PDB entry 7ZME | electron microscopy, 2.83 A resolution | chains 5 and i of the 26 polymer chains in the assembly

== Chain 5 ==
Name: NADH-ubiquinone oxidoreductase chain 5
Organism: Chaetomium thermophilum var. thermophilum DSM 1495
Notes: EC 7.1.1.2
UniProt: G1DJA3 (G1DJA3_CHATD); the construct has insertions or renumbered stretches relative to UniProt, so the offset changes along the chain: 1-444 = UniProt 1-444; 459-679 = UniProt 445-665
Chain sequence (679 residues; row label = number of the first residue in the row):
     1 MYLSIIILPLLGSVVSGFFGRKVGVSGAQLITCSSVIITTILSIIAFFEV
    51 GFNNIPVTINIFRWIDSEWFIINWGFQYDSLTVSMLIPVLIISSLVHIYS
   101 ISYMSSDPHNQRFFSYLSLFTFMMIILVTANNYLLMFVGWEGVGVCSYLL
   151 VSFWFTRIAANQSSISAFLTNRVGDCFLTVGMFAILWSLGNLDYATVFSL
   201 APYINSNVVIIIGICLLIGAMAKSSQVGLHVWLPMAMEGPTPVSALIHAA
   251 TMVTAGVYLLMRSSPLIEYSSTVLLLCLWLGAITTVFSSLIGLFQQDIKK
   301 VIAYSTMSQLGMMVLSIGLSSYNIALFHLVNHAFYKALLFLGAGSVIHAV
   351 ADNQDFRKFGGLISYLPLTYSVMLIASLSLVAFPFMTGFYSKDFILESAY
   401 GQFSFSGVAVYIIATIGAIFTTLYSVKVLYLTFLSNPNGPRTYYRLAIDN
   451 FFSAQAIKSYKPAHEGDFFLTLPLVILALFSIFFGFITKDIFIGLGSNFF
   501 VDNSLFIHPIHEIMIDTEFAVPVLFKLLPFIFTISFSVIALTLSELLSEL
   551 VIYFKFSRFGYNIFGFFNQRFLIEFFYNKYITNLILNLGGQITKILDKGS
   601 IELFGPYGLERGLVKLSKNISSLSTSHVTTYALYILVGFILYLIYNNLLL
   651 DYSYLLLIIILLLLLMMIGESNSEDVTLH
Disordered / not traced: 671-679
Sequence notes: insertion (445-458)
Residues lining bound ligands:
  - 1,2-Distearoyl-sn-glycerophosphoethanolamine (3PE), molecule 1: L3, I7, V14, I61
  - 1,2-Distearoyl-sn-glycerophosphoethanolamine (3PE), molecule 2: I44, F48, F52, I87, F484
  - 1,2-Distearoyl-sn-glycerophosphoethanolamine (3PE), molecule 3: I61, F62, R63
  - 1,2-Distearoyl-sn-glycerophosphoethanolamine (3PE), molecule 4: V286, L290, L293, F294, Q296, I416, F420, L423, K427, L431, F536, I539, A540, L543, S544, V551, F554, K555, I563, F564, F567
  - 1,2-Distearoyl-sn-glycerophosphoethanolamine (3PE), molecule 5: R558, F559, N562, I563, F566, F567
  - 1,2-Distearoyl-sn-glycerophosphoethanolamine (3PE), molecule 6: L603, F604, G605, G608, L609, R611, G612, L613, K615, I659, I660, L663, M667
  - 1,2-Distearoyl-sn-glycerophosphoethanolamine (3PE), molecule 7: L623, Y634, V637, G638, L641, Y642, Y645, L650, L655, L662, L665, M666, E670
  - Lauryl Maltose Neopentyl Glycol (LMN): V180, A184, W187, N207, I210, I211, I214
  - 1,2-diacyl-sn-glycero-3-phosphocholine (PC1), molecule 1: L10, S13, V14, G17, F18, H109, R112, S115, Y116, L119, M123, V138, E141, G142, V145, L149, F155
  - 1,2-diacyl-sn-glycero-3-phosphocholine (PC1), molecule 2: Q162, S163, I165, S166, L169, T170, V173, L229, M235, Y577, N578, I581, T582, I585, L586
  - 1,2-diacyl-sn-glycero-3-phosphocholine (PC1), molecule 3: G605, P606, L609, E610, L613, V614

== Chain i ==
Name: Subunit NDUFB6 of NADH-ubiquinone oxidoreductase (Complex I)
Organism: Chaetomium thermophilum var. thermophilum DSM 1495
UniProt: G0S569 (G0S569_CHATD); residue numbers follow UniProt; this construct covers 1-93
Chain sequence (93 residues; numbered 1 to 93; the number before each row is that of its first residue):
     1 MGGGPKIPYPKHVWSPAGGWYAQPANWKQNTAIFGLVIFGITAMVWKYSA
    51 EHEVRHKMPEPDRFYPSRYWVKQIKDYERAQKEKQQNNTEASS
Disordered / not traced: 1-4, 85-93
Residues lining bound ligands:
  - 1,2-Distearoyl-sn-glycerophosphoethanolamine (3PE): V37, Y48, H52
  - 1,2-diacyl-sn-glycero-3-phosphocholine (PC1): V13, S15, P16, A17, G18, G19, W20

== Interface between chain 5 and chain i ==
Pairs across the interface (78):
  M1(5) - W46(i)
  M1(5) - E53(i)  hydrogen bond (backbone-side chain)
  M1(5) - W70(i)  hydrophobic
  Y2(5) - S49(i)
  Y2(5) - E53(i)  hydrogen bond (backbone-side chain)
  Y2(5) - R55(i)
  Y2(5) - S67(i)
  L3(5) - V45(i)
  L3(5) - Y48(i)  hydrophobic
  L3(5) - S49(i)  hydrogen bond (backbone-side chain)
  S4(5) - T42(i)
  S4(5) - V45(i)
  S4(5) - W46(i)
  I7(5) - V45(i)  hydrophobic
  L8(5) - I38(i)  hydrophobic
  L8(5) - T42(i)
  L11(5) - I38(i)
  L11(5) - I41(i)  hydrophobic
  L11(5) - T42(i)
  V15(5) - F34(i)  hydrophobic
  V15(5) - I38(i)  hydrophobic
  G17(5) - P16(i)
  G17(5) - A17(i)  hydrogen bond (backbone-backbone)
  F18(5) - P16(i)
  F19(5) - P16(i)
  F19(5) - F34(i)  hydrophobic
  G20(5) - P16(i)  hydrogen bond (backbone-backbone)
  G20(5) - A17(i)
  R21(5) - W14(i)
  R21(5) - S15(i)  hydrogen bond (side chain-backbone)
  R21(5) - P16(i)  hydrogen bond (backbone-backbone)
  R21(5) - A17(i)
  R21(5) - G18(i)  hydrogen bond (side chain-backbone)
  R21(5) - P24(i)
  K22(5) - W14(i)
  K22(5) - P24(i)
  K22(5) - N30(i)
  V23(5) - W27(i)
  V23(5) - T31(i)  hydrogen bond (backbone-side chain)
  V23(5) - F34(i)  hydrophobic
  G24(5) - A22(i)
  G24(5) - Q23(i)
  G24(5) - P24(i)
  V25(5) - A22(i)
  V25(5) - Q23(i)  hydrogen bond (backbone-side chain)
  S26(5) - Q23(i)  hydrogen bond (backbone-side chain)
  S26(5) - W27(i)
  G27(5) - W27(i)
  G27(5) - T31(i)
  I31(5) - T31(i)
  I31(5) - F34(i)  hydrophobic
  I31(5) - I38(i)  hydrophobic
  L42(5) - W46(i)  hydrophobic
  E49(5) - Y65(i)
  E49(5) - P66(i)
  E49(5) - S67(i)  hydrogen bond
  F52(5) - R63(i)  hydrogen bond (backbone-side chain)
  N53(5) - R63(i)  hydrogen bond
  N53(5) - F64(i)
  N53(5) - Y65(i)
  I55(5) - K57(i)
  I55(5) - P59(i)  hydrophobic
  I55(5) - Y65(i)  hydrophobic
  V57(5) - E53(i)
  V57(5) - V54(i)
  T58(5) - H52(i)
  T58(5) - E53(i)
  T58(5) - V54(i)  hydrogen bond (backbone-backbone)
  I59(5) - E53(i)
  N60(5) - Y48(i)  hydrogen bond (backbone-side chain)
  I61(5) - Y48(i)  hydrogen bond (backbone-side chain)
  S106(5) - Y21(i)
  P108(5) - W20(i)
  P108(5) - Y21(i)
  H109(5) - G19(i)  hydrogen bond (side chain-backbone)
  H109(5) - W20(i)
  Q111(5) - A17(i)  hydrogen bond (side chain-backbone)
  Q111(5) - A22(i)
Also at the interface, not in a pair above, chain 5 (41 interface residues in all): S16, I45, F48, N54, P56, D107, R112
Also at the interface, not in a pair above, chain i (37 interface residues in all): V13, G35, M58

== Summary ==
Chain 5 and chain i form an interface of 41 and 37 residues respectively, with 19 hydrogen bonds. Polar
contacts include M1(5)-E53(i), Y2(5)-E53(i) and L3(5)-S49(i). One 1,2-Distearoyl-sn-glycerophosphoethanolamine
molecule and one 1,2-diacyl-sn-glycero-3-phosphocholine molecule are bound between chain 5 and chain i.
Here chain 5 is NADH-ubiquinone oxidoreductase chain 5 and chain i is Subunit NDUFB6 of NADH-ubiquinone
oxidoreductase (Complex I), both from Chaetomium thermophilum var. thermophilum DSM 1495. Entry 7ZME (CryoEM
structure of mitochondrial complex I from Chaetomium thermophilum (state 2) - membrane arm) was determined by
electron microscopy (same publication as 7ZM7, 7ZM8, 7ZMB, 7ZMG and 7ZMH).
